8EZR - chains A and B; structure by X-ray diffraction, 1.95 A resolution.

# Chain A
Protein: HipS(Lp)
From: Legionella pneumophila
Reference sequence: A0A2S6F3Z6 (A0A2S6F3Z6_LEGPN); numbering as in UniProt (aligned over 1-102)
Chain sequence (102 residues; each row starts with the number of its first residue):
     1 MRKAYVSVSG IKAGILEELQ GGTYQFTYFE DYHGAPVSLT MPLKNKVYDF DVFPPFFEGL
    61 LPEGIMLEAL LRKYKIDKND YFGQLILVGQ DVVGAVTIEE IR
Disordered / not traced: 102

# Chain B
Protein: HipT(Lp)
From: Legionella pneumophila
Reference sequence: A0A2S6F402 (A0A2S6F402_LEGPN); residues 1-312 here = UniProt positions 1-312
Chain sequence (312 residues; each row starts with the number of its first residue):
     1 MKHCPITYEK ISDQENYSQR GLHLLSPQLK NLSPLDLSAD EQRQEAIARV GKMSVQGVQK
    61 KLSAKLKIKE GCFEIVDQYG QYILKPQSDI YPELPENEAI TMTLAKTIGL EVPVHGLVYS
   121 KDNSLTYFIK RFDRIGHNKK LALEDFAQLS GEDRHTKYKS SMEKVIAVIE QFCTFPKIEF
   181 VKLFKLTLFN FLVGNEDMHL KNFSLITKDR KISISPAYDL LNSTIAQKNT KEELALPLKG
   241 KKNNLTKSDF LKYFAIEKLG LNQNVIDGIV QEFHQVIPKW QELIGFSFLS QEMQEKYLEL
   301 LEQRCKRLNF FD
Disordered / not traced: 10-49
Disulfide bonds: Cys4-Cys72

# How chain A and chain B interact
Residue-residue contacts (47):
  Ser38(A) with Glu144(B), hydrogen bond
  Leu39(A) with Glu144(B), hydrogen bond (backbone-side chain); Leu149(B), hydrophobic; Phe172(B); Ile212(B), hydrophobic
  Pro55(A) with Gln148(B); Gly151(B); Glu152(B)
  Phe56(A) with Glu144(B); Gln148(B), hydrogen bond (backbone-side chain)
  Glu58(A) with Asp153(B); Arg154(B), salt bridge
  Gly59(A) with Gln148(B); Lys201(B), hydrogen bond (backbone-side chain)
  Leu60(A) with Gln148(B)
  Leu61(A) with Arg154(B)
  Pro62(A) with Arg154(B), hydrogen bond (backbone-side chain)
  Glu63(A) with Gln56(B); Arg154(B); Lys157(B), salt bridge; Lys201(B)
  Gly64(A) with Gly57(B)
  Ile65(A) with Gly57(B), hydrogen bond (backbone-backbone); Lys60(B)
  Met66(A) with Lys60(B); Lys61(B), hydrogen bond (side chain-backbone)
  Leu67(A) with Arg154(B)
  Lys73(A) with Asp77(B), salt bridge
  Lys78(A) with Arg154(B)
  Tyr81(A) with Arg154(B)
  Gln90(A) with Gln78(B), hydrogen bond; Tyr79(B)
  Asp91(A) with Gln78(B); Tyr79(B), hydrogen bond (side chain-backbone); Arg134(B), salt bridge
  Val92(A) with Arg131(B); Arg134(B), hydrogen bond (backbone-side chain)
  Val93(A) with Arg131(B); Asp133(B)
  Gly94(A) with Asp133(B), hydrogen bond (backbone-side chain); Arg134(B), hydrogen bond (backbone-side chain); Lys140(B); Leu141(B); Leu143(B)
  Ala95(A) with Lys140(B); Leu141(B)
  Thr97(A) with Lys140(B)
Other interface residues (no listed pair), chain A (26 interface residues in all): Ser9, Thr40
Other interface residues (no listed pair), chain B (30 interface residues in all): Val58, Leu62, Ala142, Asp145, His155, Leu205

# In short
26 residues of chain A face 30 of chain B across their interface; the contacts include 12 hydrogen bonds and 4
salt bridges. Polar pairs include Glu58(A)-Arg154(B), Glu63(A)-Lys157(B) and Lys73(A)-Asp77(B).
Here chain A is HipS(Lp) and chain B is HipT(Lp), both from Legionella pneumophila. Entry 8EZR (Crystal
structure of the HipS(Lp)-HipT(Lp) complex from Legionella pneumophila, native protein) was determined by
X-ray diffraction.
